PDB entry 2LAG | solution NMR | chains B and A

Chain B:
Protein: Interferon alpha/beta receptor 2
Organism: Homo sapiens
UniProtKB: P48551 (INAR2_HUMAN); residues 1-212 here correspond to UniProt positions 28-239 (UniProt number = residue number + 27)
Amino-acid sequence (212 residues; row label = number of the first residue in the row):
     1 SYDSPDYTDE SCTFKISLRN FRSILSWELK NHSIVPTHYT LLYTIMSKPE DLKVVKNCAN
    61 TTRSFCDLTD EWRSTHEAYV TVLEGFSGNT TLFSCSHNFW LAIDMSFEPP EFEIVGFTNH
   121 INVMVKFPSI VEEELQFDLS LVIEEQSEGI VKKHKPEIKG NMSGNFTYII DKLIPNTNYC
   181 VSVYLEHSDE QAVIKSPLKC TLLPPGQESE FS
Curated features (UniProtKB/Swiss-Prot):
  - glycosylation (N-linked (GlcNAc...) asparagine): N31, N60, N89, N161, N165
Disulfides: C12-C95, C58-C66, C180-C200

Chain A:
Protein: Interferon alpha-2
Organism: Homo sapiens
Notes: fragment: Extracellular domain residues 28-237
UniProtKB: P01563 (IFNA2_HUMAN); residues 1-165 here correspond to UniProt positions 24-188 (UniProt number = residue number + 23)
Amino-acid sequence (165 residues; row label = number of the first residue in the row):
     1 CDLPQTHSLG SRRTLMLLAQ MRKISLFSCL KDRHDFGFPQ EEFGNQFQKA ETIPVLHEMI
    61 QQIFNLFSTK DSSAAWDETL LDKFYTELYQ QLNDLEACVI QGVGVTETPL MKEDSILAVR
   121 KYFQRITLYL KEKKYSPCAW EVVRAEIMRS FSLSTNLQES LRSKE
Curated features (UniProtKB/Swiss-Prot):
  - glycosylation: T106 (O-linked (GalNAc...) threonine)
Disulfides: C1-C98, C29-C138

How chain B and chain A interact:
Pairs across the interface (58; chain B residue first):
  T44(B) with F27(A)
  I45(B) with R149(A)
  M46(B) with R22(A); L26(A); R144(A); A145(A); M148(A)
  S47(B) with E146(A); R149(A)
  K48(B) with H34(A); D35(A); F36(A); E146(A)
  P49(B) with L26(A); C29(A); L30(A); R33(A)
  E50(B) with R33(A)
  L52(B) with F27(A); L30(A)
  S74(B) with R149(A)
  H76(B) with S152(A); L153(A); N156(A); E159(A)
  E77(B) with R149(A)
  V80(B) with F27(A)
  T81(B) with F27(A)
  V82(B) with F27(A)
  S96(B) with S25(A); F27(A); S28(A)
  H97(B) with S25(A)
  N98(B) with R22(A)
  W100(B) with L15(A); M148(A); S152(A)
  A102(B) with L15(A)
  I103(B) with L15(A); M16(A)
  E133(B) with R162(A)
  E134(B) with R162(A)
  L135(B) with R162(A)
  Q136(B) with E159(A); S160(A); R162(A)
  D138(B) with R12(A)
  L139(B) with R12(A)
  S140(B) with R12(A)
  K159(B) with Q5(A); T6(A)
  E186(B) with R12(A)
  H187(B) with R12(A)
  S188(B) with R12(A); R13(A); M16(A)
  D189(B) with M16(A)
  Q191(B) with M16(A)
Other interface residues (no listed pair), chain B (34 interface residues in all): Y43
Other interface residues (no listed pair), chain A (32 interface residues in all): L9, A19, G37, F38
Interface features reported in the paper:
  - residue pairs: T44(B)-F27(A), L52(B)-F27(A), L52(B)-L30(A), V80(B)-F27(A), V82(B)-F27(A), S96(B)-F27(A), W100(B)-L15(A), S25(A)-V80(B), L26(A)-M46(B), L26(A)-P49(B), R33(A)-P49(B), M148(A)-W100(B), S152(A)-W100(B), L153(A)-H76(B), E159(A)-H76(B)

Summary:
The interface between chain B and chain A involves 34 residues on one side and 32 on the other. The authors
report contacts between T44(B) and F27(A), L52(B) and F27(A) and L52(B) and L30(A) among others.
Here chain B is Interferon alpha/beta receptor 2 and chain A is Interferon alpha-2, both from Homo sapiens.
Entry 2LAG (Structure of the 44 kDa complex of interferon-alpha2 with the extracellular part of IFNAR2
obtained by ...) was determined by solution NMR.
